9MU4 - chains g and N of the 10 polymer chains in the assembly; structure by electron microscopy, 3.29 A resolution.

# Chain g
Name: Histone H2A
Organism: Drosophila melanogaster
UniProt: P84051 (H2A_DROME); numbering as in UniProt (aligned over 14-119)
Chain sequence (106 residues; row label = number of the first residue in the row):
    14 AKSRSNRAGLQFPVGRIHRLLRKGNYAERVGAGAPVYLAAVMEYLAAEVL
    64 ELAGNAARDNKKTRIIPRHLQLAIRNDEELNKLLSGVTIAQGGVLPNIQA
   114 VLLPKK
Swiss-Prot annotation at these positions:
  - modified residue: Lys36 (N6-succinyllysine), Gln104 (N5-methylglutamine)
  - cross-link: Lys119 (Glycyl lysine isopeptide (Lys-Gly) (interchain with G-Cter in ubiquitin))

# Chain N
Molecule: 164-nt DNA strand
Organism: Drosophila melanogaster
Sequence (164 nucleotides; each row starts with the number of its first residue; numbers below 1 keep their minus sign (DA-76 is residue -76)):
   -76 ATATATCGATGTATATATCTGACACGTGCCTGGAGACTAGGGAGTAATCC
   -26 CCTTGGCGGTTAAAACGCGGGGGACAGCGCGTACGTGCGTTTAAGCGGTG
    24 CTAGAGCTGTCTACGACCAATTGAGCGGCCTCGGCACCGGGATTCTGATA
    74 TATATATATATATA

# Chain g / chain N interface
Pairs across the interface - 13 pairs, chain g then chain N:
  Ala14(g) with DA-43(N), phosphate contact; DG-42(N), phosphate contact
  Lys15(g) with DA-43(N), phosphate contact; DG-42(N), phosphate contact
  Ser16(g) with DA-43(N), phosphate contact
  Arg17(g) with DA-43(N), salt bridge to the phosphate
  Arg20(g) with DG-42(N), salt bridge to the phosphate
  Gly28(g) with DG-44(N), phosphate contact; DA-43(N), phosphate contact
  Arg29(g) with DG-44(N), phosphate contact
  Arg32(g) with DG-44(N), salt bridge to the phosphate
  Arg42(g) with DG-35(N), sugar contact
  Arg77(g) with DC-54(N), sugar contact
Also at the interface, not in a pair above, chain g (11 interface residues in all): Glu41
Also at the interface, not in a pair above, chain N (6 interface residues in all): DG-45

# Summary
11 residues of chain g face 6 of chain N across their interface, with 3 salt bridges. Polar contacts include
Arg17(g)-DA-43(N), Arg20(g)-DG-42(N) and Arg32(g)-DG-44(N).
Here chain g is Histone H2A and chain N is a 164-nt DNA strand, both from Drosophila melanogaster. Entry 9MU4
(Structure of a native Drosophila melanogaster octameric nucleosome) was determined by electron microscopy.
